PDB entry 8UFG | electron microscopy, 3.10 A resolution | chains A and F of the 4 polymer chains in the assembly

== Chain A ==
Molecule: Lipopolysaccharide export system ATP-binding protein LptB
From: Acinetobacter baylyi ADP1
UniProt: Q6FC66 (Q6FC66_ACIAD); residue numbers follow UniProt; this construct covers 1-249
Amino-acid sequence (257 residues; each row starts with the number of its first residue; numbers below 1 keep their minus sign (Met-7 is residue -7)):
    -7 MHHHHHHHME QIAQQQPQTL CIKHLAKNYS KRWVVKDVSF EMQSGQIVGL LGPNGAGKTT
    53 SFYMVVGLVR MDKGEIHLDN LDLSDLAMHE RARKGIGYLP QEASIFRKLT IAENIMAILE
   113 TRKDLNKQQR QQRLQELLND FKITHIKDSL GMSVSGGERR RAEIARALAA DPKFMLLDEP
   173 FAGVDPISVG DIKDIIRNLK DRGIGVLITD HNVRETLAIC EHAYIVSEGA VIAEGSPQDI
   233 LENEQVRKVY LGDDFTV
Unresolved in the structure: -7 to 9, 249
Differences from the reference sequence: expression tag (-7 to 0)

== Chain F ==
Molecule: Lipopolysaccharide export system permease protein LptF
From: Acinetobacter baylyi ADP1
UniProt: Q6FFD7 (Q6FFD7_ACIAD); residues 1-366 here = UniProt positions 1-366
Amino-acid sequence (366 residues; row label = number of the first residue in the row):
     1 MIIRRYLVKQ VVSTSLVVIA LLTLIMMGGR LIKYFGVAAQ GRLDAGVLFS IIGYRMPEFL
    61 TLILPLGFFI GLMLVFGRLY VDHEMAVLNG SGISRIRLGQ LLIPLALVFL VIQGILMLWM
   121 TPWGLRQFDQ LSSSQAVRTG FDLVRPKEFI SSGPYTIYAG DLSEDRKNLK DIFFYQRAQK
   181 EGKPDVMILA KEATRVVMEN ETANVVDLIQ GRRYEIYPGK AKYSQAEFQR YRLRLENDKS
   241 ATFETDKVEA LPSSKLWNKW NDPVIASEMG WRVFGPFTIV IALMMAVALC EVSPRQGRYY
   301 RLIPAIFIFA SLIVLLIAIR TRISRDELGV WAYPAALAVY GIAAALFSRK QKLAPKIKKQ
   361 IKRVRA
Unresolved in the structure: 1, 177-184, 196-203, 217-222, 236-246, 351-366
Residues lining bound ligands: WJR ((2R,4R,5R,6R)-2-[(2R,4R,5R,6R)-5-[(2S,4R,5R,6R)-4-[(2R,3R,4R,5S,6S)-3-acetamido-6-carboxy-4,5-bis(oxidanyl)oxan-2-yl]oxy-6-[(1R)-1,2-bis(oxidanyl)ethyl]-2-carboxy-5-oxidanyl-oxan-2-yl]oxy-6-[(1R)-1,2-bis(oxidanyl)ethyl]-2-carboxy-2-[[(2R,3S,4R,5R,6R)-4-[(3S)-3-dodecanoyloxydodecanoyl]oxy-6-[[(2R,3S,4R,5R,6R)-5-[[(3R)-3-heptanoyloxyundecanoyl]amino]-3-oxidanyl-4-[(3R)-3-oxidanyloctanoyl]oxy-6-phosphonooxy-oxan-2-yl]methoxy]-5-[[(3S)-3-[(3R)-3-oxidanyldecanoyl]oxydecanoyl]amino]-3-phosphonooxy-oxan-2-yl]methoxy]oxan-4-yl]oxy-6-[(1R)-1,2-bis(oxidanyl)ethyl]-4,5-bis(oxidanyl)oxane-2-carboxylic acid): Leu22, Ile25, Met26, Gly29, Arg30, Lys33, Tyr34, Val37, Arg42, Arg55, Glu58, Phe59, Thr61, Leu62, Pro65, Gln113, Met117, Trp271, Gly275, Thr278, Ala310, Ile313, Val314, Leu316, Ile317
Reported in the primary citation:
  - mutagenesis - R30A, R55G: abolished growth
  - mutagenesis - R30K, R55K: decreased growth in response to antibiotic
  - mutagenesis - I317N: decreased growth in response to macrocyclic peptides

== Chain A / chain F interface ==
Contacting residue pairs (38; chain A residue first):
  Met80(A) - Ala86(F)
  Met80(A) - Asn89(F)
  Met80(A) - Gly90(F)
  His81(A) - Asn89(F)
  His81(A) - Gly92(F)
  His81(A) - Ser94(F)
  Ala84(A) - Asn89(F)
  Ala84(A) - Gly90(F)
  Ala84(A) - Gly92(F)
  Arg85(A) - Gly92(F)  hydrogen bond (side chain-backbone)
  Ile88(A) - Gly90(F)
  Tyr90(A) - Ala86(F)  hydrophobic
  Pro92(A) - Ala86(F)  hydrophobic
  Pro92(A) - Val87(F)
  Glu94(A) - His83(F)
  Ala95(A) - Asp82(F)
  Ser96(A) - Asp82(F)
  Ser96(A) - His83(F)
  Ser96(A) - Val87(F)
  Ile97(A) - Glu84(F)
  Phe98(A) - Tyr6(F)
  Phe98(A) - Glu84(F)
  Phe98(A) - Val87(F)  hydrophobic
  Phe98(A) - Leu88(F)  hydrophobic
  Arg99(A) - Tyr6(F)
  Arg99(A) - Arg78(F)
  Arg99(A) - Asp82(F)  hydrogen bond (side chain-backbone)
  Arg99(A) - Glu84(F)  salt bridge
  Lys100(A) - Tyr6(F)
  Leu101(A) - Arg5(F)
  Leu101(A) - Tyr6(F)  hydrophobic
  Glu105(A) - Arg5(F)  salt bridge
  Met108(A) - Ile2(F)  hydrophobic
  Ala109(A) - Ile2(F)  hydrophobic
  Ile110(A) - Ser91(F)
  Glu112(A) - Ile2(F)  hydrogen bond (side chain-backbone)
  Thr113(A) - Ile93(F)
  Arg158(A) - Val87(F)
Also at the interface, not in a pair above, chain A (24 interface residues in all): Gly89, Ala162
Also at the interface, not in a pair above, chain F (19 interface residues in all): Ile3, Lys9, Gln10

== In short ==
The interface between chain A and chain F involves 24 residues on one side and 19 on the other, with 3
hydrogen bonds and 2 salt bridges. Polar pairs include Arg99(A)-Glu84(F), Glu105(A)-Arg5(F) and
Arg85(A)-Gly92(F). The paper reports that R30A and R55G of chain F abolish growth; R30K and R55K of chain F
reduce growth in response to antibiotic.
Chain A is Lipopolysaccharide export system ATP-binding protein LptB and chain F is Lipopolysaccharide export
system permease protein LptF, both from Acinetobacter baylyi ADP1; the structure, Acinetobacter baylyi LptB2FG
bound to Acinetobacter baylyi lipopolysaccharide, was determined by electron microscopy together with 8FRL,
8FRM, 8FRN, 8FRO, 8FRP and 8UFH from the same study.
